2ZME - chains B and C of the 4 polymer chains in the assembly; structure by X-ray diffraction, 2.90 A resolution.

== Chain B ==
Molecule: Vacuolar protein-sorting-associated protein 36
From: Homo sapiens
Reference sequence: Q86VN1 (VPS36_HUMAN); numbering as in UniProt (aligned over 149-386)
Amino-acid sequence (238 residues; numbered 149 to 386; the number before each row is that of its first residue):
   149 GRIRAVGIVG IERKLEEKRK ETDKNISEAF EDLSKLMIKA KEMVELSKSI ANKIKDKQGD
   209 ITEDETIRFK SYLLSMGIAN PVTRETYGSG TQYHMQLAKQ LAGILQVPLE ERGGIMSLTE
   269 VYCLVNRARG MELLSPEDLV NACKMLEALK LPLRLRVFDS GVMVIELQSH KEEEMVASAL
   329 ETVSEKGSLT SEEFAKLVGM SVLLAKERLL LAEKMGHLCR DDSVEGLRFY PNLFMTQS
Disordered / not traced: 149-171
Reported in the primary citation:
  - conformationally variable residues (order/disorder transition): I202 to E211

== Chain C ==
Molecule: Vacuolar protein-sorting-associated protein 25
From: Homo sapiens
Reference sequence: Q9BRG1 (VPS25_HUMAN); residues 1-102 here = UniProt positions 1-102
Amino-acid sequence (102 residues; numbered 1 to 102; the number before each row is that of its first residue):
     1 MAMSFEWPWQ YRFPPFFTLQ PNVDTRQKQL AAWCSLVLSF CRLHKQSSMT VMEAQESPLF
    61 NNVKLQRKLP VESIQIVLEE LRKKGNLEWL DKSKSSFLIM WR
Disordered / not traced: 1-3

== Interface between chain B and chain C ==
Pairs across the interface - 8 pairs, chain B then chain C:
  T338(B) with D24(C), hydrogen bond
  E340(B) with D24(C); K28(C), salt bridge
  V372(B) with P21(C); N22(C)
  E373(B) with P21(C); N22(C); V23(C), hydrogen bond (backbone-backbone)
Other interface residues (no listed pair), chain B (7 interface residues in all): E341, G374, R376
Other interface residues (no listed pair), chain C (6 interface residues in all): Q27

== In short ==
7 residues of chain B face 6 of chain C across their interface; the contacts include 2 hydrogen bonds and 1
salt bridge. Polar pairs include E340(B)-K28(C), T338(B)-D24(C) and E373(B)-V23(C). The paper reports
conformational variability at I202(B).
Here chain B is Vacuolar protein-sorting-associated protein 36 and chain C is Vacuolar
protein-sorting-associated protein 25, both from Homo sapiens. Entry 2ZME (Integrated structural and
functional model of the human ESCRT-II complex) was determined by X-ray diffraction, deposited together with
3CUQ.
